PDB entry 4LLG | X-ray diffraction, 3.79 A resolution | chains A and B of the 7 polymer chains in the assembly

[Chain A (and B)]
Name: DNA-directed RNA polymerase subunit alpha
From: Escherichia coli
Notes: EC 2.7.7.6; chain B of this document is another copy of the same molecule, construct and numbering; everything in this record applies to it too
UniProt: C9QXI7 (C9QXI7_ECOD1); residues 1-234 here = UniProt positions 1-234
Chain sequence (239 residues; row label = number of the first residue in the row):
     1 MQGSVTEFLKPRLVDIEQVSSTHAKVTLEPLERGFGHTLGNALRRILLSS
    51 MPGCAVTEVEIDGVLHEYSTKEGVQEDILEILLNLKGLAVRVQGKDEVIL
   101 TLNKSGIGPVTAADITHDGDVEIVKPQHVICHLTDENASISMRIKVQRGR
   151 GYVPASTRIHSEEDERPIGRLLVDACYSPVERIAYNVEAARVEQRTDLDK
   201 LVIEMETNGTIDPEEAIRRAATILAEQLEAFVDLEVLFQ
Unresolved in the structure: 1-7, 232-239 (chain B: 1-5, 161-171, 237-239)
Construct notes: expression tag (235-239)

[Chain A / chain B interface]
Contacting residue pairs (48; chain A residue first):
  Phe8(A) - Arg150(B)
  Leu9(A) - Gln227(B)  hydrogen bond (backbone-side chain)
  Lys10(A) - Glu226(B)
  Lys10(A) - Glu229(B)  salt bridge
  Pro11(A) - Gln227(B)
  Pro11(A) - Ala230(B)
  Pro11(A) - Phe231(B)
  Arg12(A) - Phe231(B)
  Leu13(A) - Phe231(B)  hydrophobic
  Leu28(A) - Phe231(B)  hydrophobic
  Gly34(A) - Arg45(B)  hydrogen bond (backbone-side chain)
  Phe35(A) - Ile223(B)  hydrophobic
  Phe35(A) - Gln227(B)
  His37(A) - Arg45(B)
  Thr38(A) - Ala42(B)
  Thr38(A) - Arg45(B)  hydrogen bond
  Leu39(A) - Leu224(B)  hydrophobic
  Asn41(A) - Asn41(B)
  Ala42(A) - Thr38(B)
  Arg45(A) - Gly34(B)  hydrogen bond (side chain-backbone)
  Arg45(A) - His37(B)
  Arg45(A) - Thr38(B)
  Ile46(A) - Phe35(B)  hydrophobic
  Ser50(A) - Phe8(B)
  Ser50(A) - Phe35(B)
  Arg150(A) - Phe8(B)
  Arg218(A) - Phe231(B)  hydrogen bond (side chain-backbone)
  Ala221(A) - Leu228(B)
  Ala221(A) - Phe231(B)  hydrophobic
  Thr222(A) - Val232(B)
  Ile223(A) - Phe8(B)  hydrophobic
  Ile223(A) - Phe35(B)  hydrophobic
  Leu224(A) - Leu224(B)  hydrophobic
  Leu224(A) - Leu228(B)  hydrophobic
  Ala225(A) - Leu228(B)
  Glu226(A) - Phe8(B)
  Glu226(A) - Lys10(B)  salt bridge
  Gln227(A) - Leu9(B)
  Gln227(A) - Pro11(B)
  Gln227(A) - Leu31(B)
  Gln227(A) - Phe35(B)
  Gln227(A) - Leu39(B)
  Leu228(A) - Ala221(B)  hydrophobic
  Leu228(A) - Leu224(B)  hydrophobic
  Glu229(A) - Lys10(B)
  Glu229(A) - Arg12(B)  salt bridge
  Phe231(A) - Ile217(B)  hydrophobic
  Phe231(A) - Ala221(B)  hydrophobic
Also at the interface, not in a pair above, chain A (34 interface residues in all): Ser49, Arg148, Gly149, His160, Ala230
Also at the interface, not in a pair above, chain B (36 interface residues in all): Thr6, Glu7, Leu13, Glu32, Leu43, Ile46, Ser50, Gln194, Arg218, Asp233

[In short]
Chain A and chain B form an interface of 34 and 36 residues respectively; the contacts include 5 hydrogen
bonds and 3 salt bridges. Among the polar pairs are Lys10(A)-Glu229(B), Glu226(A)-Lys10(B) and
Glu229(A)-Arg12(B).
Both chains are DNA-directed RNA polymerase subunit alpha (Escherichia coli). Entry 4LLG (Crystal Structure
Analysis of the E.coli holoenzyme/Gp2 complex) was determined by X-ray diffraction together with 4LJZ, 4LK0
and 4LK1 from the same study.
